Entry 6RF2 (electron microscopy, 4.20 A resolution (low resolution: residue-level contacts below are approximate; hydrogen-bond / salt-bridge calls are withheld)); this record covers chains a and C of the 5 polymer chains in the assembly.

Chain a:
Name: Tubulin alpha-1B chain
Organism: Bos taurus
UniProtKB: P81947 (TBA1B_BOVIN); residue numbers follow UniProt; this construct covers 1-37, 47-441
Sequence (432 residues; numbered 1 to 441; 9 numbers in that range are skipped by the numbering (no residue carries them; nothing is unmodelled there); the number before each row is that of its first residue):
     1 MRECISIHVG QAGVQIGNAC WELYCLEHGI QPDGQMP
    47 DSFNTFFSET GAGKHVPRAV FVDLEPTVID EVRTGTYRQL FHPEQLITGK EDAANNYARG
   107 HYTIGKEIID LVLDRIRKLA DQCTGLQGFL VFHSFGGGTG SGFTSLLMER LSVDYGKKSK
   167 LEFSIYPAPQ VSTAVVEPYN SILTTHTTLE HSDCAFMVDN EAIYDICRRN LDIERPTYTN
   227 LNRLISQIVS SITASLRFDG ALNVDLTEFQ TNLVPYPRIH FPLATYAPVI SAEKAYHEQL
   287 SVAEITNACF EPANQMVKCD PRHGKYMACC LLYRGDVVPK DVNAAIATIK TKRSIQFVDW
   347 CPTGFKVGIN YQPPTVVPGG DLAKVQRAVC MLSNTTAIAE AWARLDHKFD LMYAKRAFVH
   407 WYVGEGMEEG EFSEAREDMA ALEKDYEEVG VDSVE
Small-molecule neighbours: GTP (guanosine-5'-triphosphate): Gly10, Gln11, Ala12, Gln15, Asp69, Glu71, Asp98, Ala99, Ala100, Asn101, Ser140, Gly142, Gly143, Gly144, Thr145, Gly146, Ile171, Thr179, Glu183, Asn206, Tyr224, Asn228, Ile231

Chain C:
Name: Neuronal migration protein doublecortin
Organism: Homo sapiens
UniProtKB: O43602 (DCX_HUMAN), isoform O43602-2; residues 178-264 here = UniProt positions 178-264
Sequence (87 residues; numbered 178 to 264; the number before each row is that of its first residue):
   178 RPKLVTIIRS GVKPRKAVRV LLNKKTAHSF EQVLTDITEA IKLETGVVKK LYTLDGKQVT
   238 CLHDFFGDDD VFIACGPEKF RYAQDDF
Swiss-Prot annotation at these positions:
  - natural variant: Arg178 (R178C: In SBHX; R178L: In SBHX), Arg186 (R186C: In SBHX), Pro191 (P191L: In SBHX; P191R: In SBHX), Arg192 (R192W: In LISX1 and SBHX), Arg196 (R196H: In LISX1; R196S: In epilepsy), Asn200 (N200I: In SBHX; N200K: In SBHX), Thr203 (T203A: In SBHX; T203R: In LISX1 and SBHX), Ile214 (I214T: In SBHX), Thr222 (T222I: In SBHX), Gly223 (G223E: In SBHX; G223V: In SBHX), Val236 (V236I: In SBHX), Phe243 (F243L: In LISX1), 4 further natural variant entries in UniProt

Interface between chain a and chain C:
Pairs across the interface - 10 pairs, chain a then chain C:
  Lys336(a) - Thr222(C)
  Lys336(a) - Gly223(C)
  Lys336(a) - Val224(C)
  Thr337(a) - Thr222(C)
  Thr337(a) - Gly223(C)
  Lys338(a) - Val224(C)
  Arg339(a) - Glu208(C)
  Arg339(a) - Leu211(C)
  Arg339(a) - Thr212(C)
  Arg339(a) - Val224(C)
Also at the interface, not in a pair above, chain a (6 interface residues in all): Asp345, Glu441
Also at the interface, not in a pair above, chain C (10 interface residues in all): Val225, Lys226, Pro254, Lys256

Summary:
6 residues of chain a face 10 of chain C across their interface. Bound to chain a: GTP.
Here chain a is Tubulin alpha-1B chain (Bos taurus) and chain C is Neuronal migration protein doublecortin
(Homo sapiens). Entry 6RF2 (Cryo-EM structure of the C-terminal DC repeat (CDC) of human doublecortin (DCX)
bound to 13-protofilament GDP.Pi-microtubule) was determined by electron microscopy (same publication as 6REV
and 6RFD).
